PDB entry 1M2V | X-ray diffraction, 2.75 A resolution | chains A and B

# Chain A
Protein: protein transport protein SEC23
From: Saccharomyces cerevisiae
UniProtKB: P15303 (SEC23_YEAST); residue numbers follow UniProt; this construct covers 1-768
Sequence (768 residues; numbered 1 to 768; the number before each row is that of its first residue):
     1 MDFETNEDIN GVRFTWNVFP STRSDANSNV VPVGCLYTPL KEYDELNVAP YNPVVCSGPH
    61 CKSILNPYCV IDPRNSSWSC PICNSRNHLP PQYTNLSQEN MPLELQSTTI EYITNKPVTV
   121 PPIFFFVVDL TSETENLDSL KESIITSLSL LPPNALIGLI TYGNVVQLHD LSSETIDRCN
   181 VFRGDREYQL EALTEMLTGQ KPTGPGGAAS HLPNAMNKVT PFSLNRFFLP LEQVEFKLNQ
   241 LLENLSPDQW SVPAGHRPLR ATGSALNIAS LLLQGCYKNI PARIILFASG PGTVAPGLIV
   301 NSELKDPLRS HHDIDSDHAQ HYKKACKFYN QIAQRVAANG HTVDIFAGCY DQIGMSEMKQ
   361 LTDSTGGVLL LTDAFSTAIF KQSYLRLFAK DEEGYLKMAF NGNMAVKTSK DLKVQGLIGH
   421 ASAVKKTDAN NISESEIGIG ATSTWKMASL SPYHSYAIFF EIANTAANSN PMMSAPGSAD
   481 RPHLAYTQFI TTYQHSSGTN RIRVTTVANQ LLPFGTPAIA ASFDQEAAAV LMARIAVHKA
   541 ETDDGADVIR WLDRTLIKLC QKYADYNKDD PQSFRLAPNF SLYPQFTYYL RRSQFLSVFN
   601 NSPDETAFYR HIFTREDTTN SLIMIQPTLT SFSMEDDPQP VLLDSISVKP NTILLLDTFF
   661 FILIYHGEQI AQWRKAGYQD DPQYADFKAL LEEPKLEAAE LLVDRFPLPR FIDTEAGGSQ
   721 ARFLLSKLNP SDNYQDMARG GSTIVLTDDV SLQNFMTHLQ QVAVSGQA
Unresolved in the structure: 1, 199-220, 466-480, 543-546, 729-749
Bound ions: Zn2+: Cys56, Cys61, Cys80, Cys83

# Chain B
Protein: protein transport protein SEC24
From: Saccharomyces cerevisiae
UniProtKB: P40482 (SEC24_YEAST); residue numbers follow UniProt; this construct covers 1-926
Sequence (926 residues; row label = number of the first residue in the row):
     1 MSHHKKRVYP QAQLQYGQNA TPLQQPAQFM PPQDPAAAGM SYGQMGMPPQ GAVPSMGQQQ
    61 FLTPAQEQLH QQIDQATTSM NDMHLHNVPL VDPNAYMQPQ VPVQMGTPLQ QQQQPMAAPA
   121 YGQPSAAMGQ NMRPMNQLYP IDLLTELPPP ITDLTLPPPP LVIPPERMLV PSELSNASPD
   181 YIRSTLNAVP KNSSLLKKSK LPFGLVIRPY QHLYDDIDPP PLNEDGLIVR CRRCRSYMNP
   241 FVTFIEQGRR WRCNFCRLAN DVPMQMDQSD PNDPKSRYDR NEIKCAVMEY MAPKEYTLRQ
   301 PPPATYCFLI DVSQSSIKSG LLATTINTLL QNLDSIPNHD ERTRISILCV DNAIHYFKIP
   361 LDSENNEESA DQINMMDIAD LEEPFLPRPN SMVVSLKACR QNIETLLTKI PQIFQSNLIT
   421 NFALGPALKS AYHLIGGVGG KIIVVSGTLP NLGIGKLQRR NESGVVNTSK ETAQLLSCQD
   481 SFYKNFTIDC SKVQITVDLF LASEDYMDVA SLSNLSRFTA GQTHFYPGFS GKNPNDIVKF
   541 STEFAKHISM DFCMETVMRA RGSTGLRMSR FYGHFFNRSS DLCAFSTMPR DQSYLFEVNV
   601 DESIMADYCY VQVAVLLSLN NSQRRIRIIT LAMPTTESLA EVYASADQLA IASFYNSKAV
   661 EKALNSSLDD ARVLINKSVQ DILATYKKEI VVSNTAGGAP LRLCANLRMF PLLMHSLTKH
   721 MAFRSGIVPS DHRASALNNL ESLPLKYLIK NIYPDVYSLH DMADEAGLPV QTEDGEATGT
   781 IVLPQPINAT SSLFERYGLY LIDNGNELFL WMGGDAVPAL VFDVFGTQDI FDIPIGKQEI
   841 PVVENSEFNQ RVRNIINQLR NHDDVITYQS LYIVRGASLS EPVNHASARE VATLRLWASS
   901 TLVEDKILNN ESYREFLQIM KARISK
Unresolved in the structure: 1-60, 74-132, 363-371, 463-466, 770-778, 823-847, 876-887
Bound ions: Zn2+: Cys231, Cys234, Cys253, Cys256

# Chain A / chain B interface
Contacting residue pairs (38):
  Val165(A) - Pro387(B)
  Thr175(A) - Lys409(B)  hydrogen bond (backbone-side chain)
  Thr175(A) - Gln412(B)
  Thr175(A) - Ile413(B)
  Ile176(A) - Ile373(B)
  Ile176(A) - Asn374(B)
  Ile176(A) - Met375(B)
  Ile176(A) - Ile413(B)  hydrophobic
  Asp177(A) - Gln372(B)  hydrogen bond
  Asp177(A) - Ile373(B)
  Asp177(A) - Asn374(B)  hydrogen bond
  Asp177(A) - Met375(B)
  Arg178(A) - His355(B)
  Arg178(A) - Met375(B)
  Arg178(A) - Asp377(B)  salt bridge
  Arg178(A) - Ile413(B)
  Cys179(A) - Met375(B)  hydrogen bond (backbone-backbone)
  Cys179(A) - Met376(B)
  Cys179(A) - Asp377(B)  hydrogen bond (backbone-backbone)
  Asn180(A) - Asp377(B)
  Val181(A) - Asp377(B)  hydrogen bond (backbone-backbone)
  Val181(A) - Ile378(B)  hydrophobic
  Val181(A) - Phe385(B)  hydrophobic
  Phe182(A) - Phe385(B)
  Arg183(A) - Asp380(B)  salt bridge
  Arg183(A) - Phe385(B)
  Arg186(A) - Asp380(B)  salt bridge
  Tyr188(A) - Asp380(B)  hydrogen bond
  Met196(A) - Ala379(B)
  Met196(A) - Asp380(B)
  Gln240(A) - Gln372(B)
  Gln249(A) - Arg388(B)
  Gln249(A) - Pro389(B)
  Gln249(A) - Asn390(B)
  Trp250(A) - Leu386(B)
  Trp250(A) - Pro387(B)
  Trp250(A) - Arg388(B)
  Trp250(A) - Pro389(B)  hydrophobic
Other interface residues (no listed pair), chain B (21 interface residues in all): Glu382, Glu383
The authors on this interface:
  - residue pairs: Val181(A)-Phe385(B) (hydrophobic contact), Phe385(B)-Phe182(A) (hydrophobic contact)
  - interface residues, chain A: Val181(A)
  - interface residues, chain B: Phe385(B), Pro387(B)

# Overview
16 residues of chain A and 21 residues of chain B are in contact; the contacts include 7 hydrogen bonds and 3
salt bridges. Polar pairs include Arg178(A)-Asp377(B), Arg183(A)-Asp380(B) and Arg186(A)-Asp380(B). The
authors report hydrophobic contacts between Val181(A) and Phe385(B) and Phe385(B) and Phe182(A). The paper
reports interface residues Val181(A) and Phe385(B) among others.
Here chain A is protein transport protein SEC23 and chain B is protein transport protein SEC24, both from
Saccharomyces cerevisiae. Entry 1M2V (Crystal Structure of the yeast Sec23/24 heterodimer) was determined by
X-ray diffraction.
